5IWA - chains N and A of the 21 polymer chains in the assembly; structure by X-ray diffraction, 3.50 A resolution.

Chain N:
Name: 30S ribosomal protein S14 type Z
From: Thermus thermophilus HB8
UniProtKB: Q5SHQ1 (RS14Z_THET8); residue numbers follow UniProt; this construct covers 2-61
Amino-acid sequence (60 residues; numbered 2 to 61; the number before each row is that of its first residue):
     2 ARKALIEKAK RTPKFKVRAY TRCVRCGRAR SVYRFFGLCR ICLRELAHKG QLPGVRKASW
Metal / ion sites: Zn2+: Cys24, Cys40, Cys43

Chain A:
Molecule: 16S ribosomal RNA
From: Thermus thermophilus HB8
Sequence (1509 nucleotides; row label = number of the first residue in the row; note: 42 numbers in that range are skipped by the numbering (no residue carries them; nothing is unmodelled there); a row labelled like 190A-190L holds insertion residues (190A, then the next letters in order)):
     1 AAAUUGGAGA GUUUGAUCCU GGCUCAGGGU GAACGCUGGC GGCGUGCCUA AGACAUGCAA
    61 GUCGUGCGGG
    73 CCGCGGGGUU UUA
    89 CUCCG
    95 UGGUC
   101 AGCGGCGGAC GGGUGAGUAA CGCGUGGGU
  129A G
   130 ACCUACCCGG AAGAGGGGGA CAACCCGGGG AAACUCGGGC UAAUCCCCCA UGUGGACCCG
   190 C
190A-190L CCCUUGGGGUGU
   191 GUCCAAAGGG CUUU
   216 GCCCGCUUCC GGAUGGGCCC GCGUCCCAUC AGCUAGUUGG UGGGGUAAUG GCCCACCAAG
   276 GCGACGACGG GUAGCCGGUC UGAGAGGAUG GCCGGCCACA GGGGCACUGA GACACGGGCC
   336 CCACUCCUAC GGGAGGCAGC AGUUAGGAAU CUUCCGCAAU GGGCGCAAGC CUGACGGAGC
   396 GACGCCGCUU GGAGGAAGAA GCCCUUCGGG GUGUAAACUC CUGAA
   442 CCCGGGACGA AACCCCCGAC GA
   474 GGGGACUGAC GGUACCGGG
   494 GUAAUAGCGC CGGCCAACUC CGUGCCAGCA GCCGCGGUAA UACGGAGGGC GCGAGCGUUA
   554 CCCGGAUUCA CUGGGCGUAA AGGGCGUGUA GGCGGCCUGG GGCGUCCCAU GUGAAAGACC
   614 ACGGCUCAAC CGUGGGGGAG CGUGGGAUAC GCUCAGGCUA GACGGUGGGA GAGGGUGGUG
   674 GAAUUCCCGG AGUAGCGGUG AAAUGCGCAG AUACCGGGAG GAACGCCGAU GGCGAAGGCA
   734 GCCACCUGGU CCACCCGUGA CGCUGAGGCG CGAAAGCGUG GGGAGCAAAC CGGAUUAGAU
   794 ACCCGGGUAG UCCACGCCCU AAACGAUGCG CGCUAGGUCU CUGGGUCU
   848 CCUGGGGGCC GAAGCUAACG CGUUAAGCGC GCCGCCUGGG GAGUACGGCC GCAAGGCUGA
   908 AACUCAAAGG AAUUGACGGG GGCCCGCACA AGCGGUGGAG CAUGUGGUUU AAUUCGAAGC
   968 AACGCGAAGA ACCUUACCAG GCCUUGACAU GCUAGG
 1003A G
  1004 AACCCGGGUG AAAGCCUGGG GUGCCCC
1030A-1030D GCGA
  1031 GGGGAGCCCU AGCACAGGUG CUGCAUGGCC GUCGUCAGCU CGUGCCGUGA GGUGUUGGGU
  1091 UAAGUCCCGC AACGAGCGCA ACCCCCGCCG UUAGUUGCCA GCGGUUCGGC CGGGCACUCU
  1151 AACGGGACUG CCCGCGAAA
  1171 GCGGGAGGAA GGAGGGGACG ACGUCUGGUC AGCAUGGCCC UUACGGCCUG GGCGACACAC
  1231 GUGCUACAAU GCCCACUACA AAGCGAUGCC ACCCGGCAAC GGGGAGCUAA UCGCAAAAAG
  1291 GUGGGCCCAG UUCGGAUUGG GGUCUGCAAC CCGACCCCAU GAAGCCGGAA UCGCUAGUAA
  1351 UCGCGGAUCA G
 1361A C
  1362 CAUGCCGCGG UGAAUACGUU CCCGGGCCUU GUACACACCG CCCGUCACGC CAUGGGAGCG
  1422 GGCUCUACCC GAAGUCGCCG GG
  1446 AGCCUACGGG
  1459 CAGGCGCCGA GGGUAGGGCC CGUGACUGGG GCGAAGUCGU AACAAGGUAG CUGUACCGGA
  1519 AGGUGCGGCU GGAU
Sequence notes: expression tag (1-3)
Metal / ion sites: Mg2+ site 1 near G21 (its only coordinating residue here); Mg2+ site 2: C48, G115; Mg2+ site 3 near A53 (its only coordinating residue here); Mg2+ site 4 near G66 (its only coordinating residue here); Mg2+ site 5 near A109 (its only coordinating residue here); Mg2+ site 6 near G111 (its only coordinating residue here); Mg2+ site 7: A116, G117, G289; Mg2+ site 8: C174, C175; Mg2+ site 9 near A195 (its only coordinating residue here); Mg2+ site 10: G299, G558; Mg2+ site 11 near C307 (its only coordinating residue here); Mg2+ site 12 near A315 (its only coordinating residue here); 54 more Mg2+ sites not listed
Reported in the primary citation:
  - binding site for the ligand 6EK: C1400
  - conformationally variable residues (loop rearrangement): U81 to A85, A792, U793, A794, G1516 to A1519

Interface between chain N and chain A:
Pairs across the interface (74; chain N residue first):
  Ala2(N) - U1049(A)  hydrogen bond to the base
  Ala2(N) - C1203(A)  phosphate contact
  Arg3(N) - A983(A)  salt bridge to the phosphate
  Arg3(N) - G1048(A)  phosphate contact
  Arg3(N) - U1049(A)  sugar contact
  Arg3(N) - G1216(A)  salt bridge to the phosphate
  Lys4(N) - C995(A)  base contact
  Lys4(N) - G1047(A)  salt bridge to the phosphate
  Lys4(N) - G1048(A)  hydrogen bond to the phosphate
  Ala5(N) - A994(A)  base contact
  Ala5(N) - G1216(A)  phosphate contact
  Ala5(N) - C1217(A)  phosphate contact
  Leu6(N) - U981(A)  phosphate contact
  Leu6(N) - A983(A)  phosphate contact
  Glu8(N) - A994(A)  sugar contact
  Glu8(N) - C995(A)  sugar contact
  Lys9(N) - U981(A)  salt bridge to the phosphate
  Lys9(N) - C1217(A)  salt bridge to the phosphate
  Lys9(N) - C1218(A)  salt bridge to the phosphate
  Arg12(N) - A994(A)  hydrogen bond to the sugar
  Lys15(N) - A1015(A)  hydrogen bond to the phosphate
  Lys15(N) - A1016(A)  salt bridge to the phosphate
  Lys15(N) - U1219(A)  salt bridge to the phosphate
  Phe16(N) - C1317(A)  stacking on the base
  Lys17(N) - C1317(A)  phosphate contact
  Val18(N) - C979(A)  hydrogen bond to the base
  Val18(N) - C980(A)  base contact
  Val18(N) - G1316(A)  phosphate contact
  Val18(N) - C1317(A)  phosphate contact
  Arg19(N) - C979(A)  hydrogen bond to the base
  Arg19(N) - C980(A)  sugar contact
  Arg19(N) - U1219(A)  salt bridge to the phosphate
  Arg19(N) - C1317(A)  base contact
  Tyr21(N) - C980(A)  sugar contact
  Tyr21(N) - U981(A)  sugar contact
  Thr22(N) - C1359(A)  hydrogen bond to the phosphate
  Arg23(N) - U981(A)  hydrogen bond to the phosphate
  Arg23(N) - U982(A)  salt bridge to the phosphate
  Cys27(N) - G1202(A)  sugar contact
  Cys27(N) - C1203(A)  sugar contact
  Arg29(N) - G973(A)  hydrogen bond to the phosphate
  Arg29(N) - A974(A)  salt bridge to the phosphate
  Arg29(N) - G1202(A)  hydrogen bond to the sugar
  Ala30(N) - U981(A)  phosphate contact
  Ala30(N) - U982(A)  phosphate contact
  Arg31(N) - A974(A)  phosphate contact
  Arg31(N) - G976(A)  phosphate contact
  Arg31(N) - A977(A)  salt bridge to the phosphate
  Ser32(N) - A974(A)  hydrogen bond to the phosphate
  Ser32(N) - A975(A)  hydrogen bond to the sugar
  Ser32(N) - G976(A)  phosphate contact
  Val33(N) - U1358(A)  sugar contact
  Tyr34(N) - A975(A)  base contact
  Tyr34(N) - A1357(A)  sugar contact
  Tyr34(N) - U1358(A)  phosphate contact
  Arg35(N) - U1358(A)  hydrogen bond to the phosphate
  Arg35(N) - C1359(A)  salt bridge to the phosphate
  Arg35(N) - A1360(A)  salt bridge to the phosphate
  Arg41(N) - G973(A)  hydrogen bond to the phosphate
  Arg41(N) - A974(A)  salt bridge to the phosphate
  Ile42(N) - G1202(A)  base contact
  Cys43(N) - G1202(A)  base contact
  Arg45(N) - C1059(A)  hydrogen bond to the phosphate
  Arg45(N) - C1060(A)  salt bridge to the phosphate
  Glu46(N) - G1202(A)  hydrogen bond to the base
  Lys58(N) - A1188(A)  hydrogen bond to the phosphate
  Lys58(N) - C1189(A)  salt bridge to the phosphate
  Ser60(N) - C1114(A)  hydrogen bond to the sugar
  Ser60(N) - G1187(A)  base contact
  Trp61(N) - C1115(A)  sugar contact
  Trp61(N) - G1186(A)  base contact
  Trp61(N) - G1187(A)  hydrogen bond to the sugar
  Trp61(N) - G1368(A)  phosphate contact
  Trp61(N) - C1369(A)  hydrogen bond to the phosphate
Interface residues without a listed pair, chain N (35 interface residues in all): Ala20, Arg26, Ala59
Interface residues without a listed pair, chain A (41 interface residues in all): G1058, A1318

Summary:
The interface between chain N and chain A involves 35 residues on one side and 41 on the other; the contacts
include 20 hydrogen bonds, 17 salt bridges and 1 aromatic stacking contact. Polar pairs include
Ala2(N)-U1049(A), Val18(N)-C979(A) and Arg19(N)-C979(A). From the paper: a binding site for the ligand 6EK at
C1400(A); conformational variability at U81(A), A792(A) and U793(A) among others.
Chain N is 30S ribosomal protein S14 type Z and chain A is 16S ribosomal RNA, both from Thermus thermophilus
HB8; the structure, Crystal structure of the 30S ribosomal subunit from Thermus thermophilus in complex with
the GE81112 peptide ..., was determined by X-ray diffraction.
